5FXC - chains H and P; structure by X-ray diffraction, 2.05 A resolution.

Chain H:
Name: Scfv-SM3
Organism: Mus musculus
Notes: antibody fragment or engineered binder
Chain sequence (244 residues; row label = number of the first residue in the row; note: 873 numbers in that range are skipped by the numbering (no residue carries them; nothing is unmodelled there); a row labelled like 52A-52C holds insertion residues (52A, then the next letters in order)):
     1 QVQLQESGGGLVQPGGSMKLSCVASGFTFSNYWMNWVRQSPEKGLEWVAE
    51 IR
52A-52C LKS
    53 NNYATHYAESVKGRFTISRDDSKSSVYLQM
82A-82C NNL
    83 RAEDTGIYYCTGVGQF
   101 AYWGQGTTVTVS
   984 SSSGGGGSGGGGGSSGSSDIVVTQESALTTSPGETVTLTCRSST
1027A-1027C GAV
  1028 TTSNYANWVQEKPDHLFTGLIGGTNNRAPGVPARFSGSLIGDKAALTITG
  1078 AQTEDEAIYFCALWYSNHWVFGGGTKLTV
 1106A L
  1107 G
Unresolved in the structure: 984-1002, 1107
Disulfides: Cys22-Cys92, Cys1023-Cys1088

Chain P:
Name: Glycopeptide
Organism: Mus musculus
Chain sequence (6 residues; each row starts with the number of its first residue):
     3 APDTRP

How chain H and chain P interact:
Contacting residue pairs (14):
  Asn31(H) with Arg7(P)
  Tyr32(H) with Asp5(P); Arg7(P); Pro8(P), hydrogen bond (side chain-backbone)
  Trp33(H) with Ala3(P); Pro4(P); Asp5(P), hydrogen bond (backbone-side chain)
  Gln97(H) with Asp5(P), hydrogen bond (side chain-backbone)
  Tyr1032(H) with Ala3(P), hydrogen bond (side chain-backbone); Pro4(P); Thr6(P)
  Trp1091(H) with Ala3(P); Pro4(P)
  Trp1096(H) with Pro4(P), hydrophobic
Interface residues without a listed pair, chain H (9 interface residues in all): Arg52, Gly96

Overview:
9 residues of chain H face 6 of chain P across their interface, with 4 hydrogen bonds. Polar pairs include
Tyr32(H)-Pro8(P), Trp33(H)-Asp5(P) and Gln97(H)-Asp5(P).
Chain H is Scfv-SM3 and chain P is Glycopeptide, both from Mus musculus; the structure, Crystal structure of
glycopeptide 22 in complex with scFv-SM3, was determined by X-ray diffraction.
